PDB entry 8P0U | electron microscopy, 2.92 A resolution | chains A and V of the 5 polymer chains in the assembly

== Chain A ==
Name: Polymerase acidic protein
From: Thogotovirus thogotoense
UniProt: P27194 (PA_THOGV); residue numbers follow UniProt; this construct covers 1-622
Sequence (622 residues; each row starts with the number of its first residue):
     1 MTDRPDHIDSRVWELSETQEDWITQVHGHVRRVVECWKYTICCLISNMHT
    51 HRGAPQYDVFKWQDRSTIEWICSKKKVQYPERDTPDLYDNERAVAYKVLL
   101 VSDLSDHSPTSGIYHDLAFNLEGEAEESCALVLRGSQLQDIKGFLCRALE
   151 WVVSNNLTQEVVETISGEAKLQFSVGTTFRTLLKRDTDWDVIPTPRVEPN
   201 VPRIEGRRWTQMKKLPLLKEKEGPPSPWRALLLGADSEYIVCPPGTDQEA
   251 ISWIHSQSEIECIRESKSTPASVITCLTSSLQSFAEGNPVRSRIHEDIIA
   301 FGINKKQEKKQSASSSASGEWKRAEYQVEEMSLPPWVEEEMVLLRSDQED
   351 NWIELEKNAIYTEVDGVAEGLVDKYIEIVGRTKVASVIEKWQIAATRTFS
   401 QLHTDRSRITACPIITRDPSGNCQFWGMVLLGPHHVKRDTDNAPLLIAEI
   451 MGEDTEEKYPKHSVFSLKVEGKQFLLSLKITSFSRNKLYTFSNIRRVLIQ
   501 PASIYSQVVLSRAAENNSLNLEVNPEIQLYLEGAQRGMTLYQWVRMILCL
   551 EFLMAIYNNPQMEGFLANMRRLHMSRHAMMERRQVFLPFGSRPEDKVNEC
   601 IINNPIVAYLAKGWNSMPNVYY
Unresolved in the structure: 1

== Chain V ==
Molecule: 3'RNA
Sequence (32 nucleotides; each row starts with the number of its first residue):
     1 AGAGAAAUCAAGGCCCCCGGCCUGUUUUUGCU
Unresolved in the structure: 13-32

== Chain A / chain V interface ==
Residue-residue contacts - 37 pairs, chain A then chain V:
  Arg229(A) with G4(V), phosphate contact
  Ser268(A) with A1(V), hydrogen bond to the sugar; G2(V), hydrogen bond to the phosphate
  Phe301(A) with A10(V), sugar contact
  Gly302(A) with A1(V), base contact; A10(V), hydrogen bond to the sugar; A11(V), phosphate contact
  Ile303(A) with A11(V), phosphate contact
  Asn304(A) with A11(V), hydrogen bond to the phosphate
  Lys305(A) with A1(V), salt bridge to the phosphate; A11(V), hydrogen bond to the phosphate
  Lys306(A) with A10(V), base contact; A11(V), hydrogen bond to the phosphate
  Gln307(A) with A11(V), phosphate contact; G12(V), phosphate contact
  Tyr326(A) with A6(V), base contact; A7(V), base contact
  Val328(A) with A5(V), sugar contact; A6(V), base contact
  His435(A) with A11(V), stacking on the base
  Lys437(A) with A10(V), salt bridge to the phosphate; A11(V), sugar contact
  Asn442(A) with A3(V), hydrogen bond to the base; C9(V), hydrogen bond to the sugar
  Lys461(A) with A3(V), salt bridge to the phosphate
  Lys479(A) with G2(V), hydrogen bond to the phosphate; A3(V), salt bridge to the phosphate
  Ile480(A) with A1(V), base contact; G2(V), hydrogen bond to the sugar
  Thr481(A) with G2(V), sugar contact; A3(V), sugar contact
  Ser482(A) with G2(V), hydrogen bond to the base; A3(V), hydrogen bond to the sugar
  Lys487(A) with G4(V), sugar contact
  Asn559(A) with A5(V), phosphate contact
  Pro560(A) with A5(V), phosphate contact
  Asn603(A) with A5(V), base contact
Also at the interface, not in a pair above, chain A (34 interface residues in all): Lys267, Thr269, Ile299, Arg323, Ala324, Gln327, Glu329, Asp405, Asp441, Phe483, Ile602
Also at the interface, not in a pair above, chain V (12 interface residues in all): U8

== Overview ==
Chain A and chain V form an interface of 34 and 12 residues respectively, with 12 hydrogen bonds, 4 salt
bridges and 1 aromatic stacking contact. Among the polar pairs are Asn442(A)-A3(V), Ser482(A)-G2(V) and
Ser268(A)-A1(V).
Chain A is Polymerase acidic protein (Thogotovirus thogotoense) and chain V is 3'RNA; the structure, Thogoto
virus polymerase in Mode B conformation with defined endonuclease domain and bound to 32-mer loop ..., was
determined by electron microscopy.
